Entry 2Y9J (electron microscopy, 6.40 A resolution (low resolution: residue-level contacts below are approximate; hydrogen-bond / salt-bridge calls are withheld)); this record covers chains g and v of the 48 polymer chains in the assembly.

[Chain g (and v)]
Molecule: Lipoprotein prgk
Source organism: Salmonella enterica SUBSP. enterica serovar typhimurium
Notes: fragment: periplasmic domain, residues 21-190; chain v of this document is another copy of the same molecule, construct and numbering; everything in this record applies to it too
UniProt: P41786 (PRGK_SALTY); numbering as in UniProt (aligned over 21-190)
Amino-acid sequence (170 residues; each row starts with the number of its first residue):
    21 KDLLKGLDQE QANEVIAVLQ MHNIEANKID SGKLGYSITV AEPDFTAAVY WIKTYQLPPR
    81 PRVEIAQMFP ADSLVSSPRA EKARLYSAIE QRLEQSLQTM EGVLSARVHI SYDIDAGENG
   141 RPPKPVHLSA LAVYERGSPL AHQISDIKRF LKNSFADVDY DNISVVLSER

[Interface between chain g and chain v]
Contacting residue pairs - 79 pairs, chain g then chain v:
  K21(g) with N33(v); I36(v); K48(v)
  D22(g) with Q29(v); N33(v); Y56(v)
  L23(g) with Q29(v)
  L24(g) with Q29(v)
  K25(g) with Q29(v)
  F65(g) with N33(v); E34(v); I36(v)
  T66(g) with A37(v)
  Y70(g) with M41(v); R190(v)
  K73(g) with V123(v); L124(v)
  T74(g) with G122(v); V123(v); L124(v); E155(v); R190(v)
  Y75(g) with E121(v)
  Q76(g) with Q115(v); Q118(v); T119(v); V123(v)
  P78(g) with E30(v)
  R80(g) with Q118(v); L124(v); S125(v)
  P81(g) with Q111(v)
  R82(g) with I109(v); E110(v); Q111(v); R112(v); L113(v); E114(v); Q115(v)
  V83(g) with A108(v); Q111(v)
  M88(g) with E101(v); R104(v)
  F89(g) with R104(v)
  P90(g) with R104(v)
  A91(g) with V95(v); E101(v); R104(v)
  D92(g) with V95(v); E101(v); R104(v)
  R99(g) with K102(v); L105(v)
  E110(g) with R112(v)
  R127(g) with R112(v); Q115(v); S116(v)
  V128(g) with R112(v)
  H129(g) with I109(v); N173(v); S174(v); F175(v)
  D133(g) with Y132(v)
  D135(g) with I134(v)
  G137(g) with P142(v)
  E138(g) with G140(v); R141(v); P142(v)
  H147(g) with N173(v)
  L148(g) with N173(v)
  S149(g) with F170(v); N173(v); S174(v)
  L151(g) with S116(v); T119(v); F170(v)
  S184(g) with N173(v)
  V186(g) with F170(v)
  R190(g) with E121(v)
Also at the interface, not in a pair above, chain g (42 interface residues in all): V69, I72, S93, E189
Also at the interface, not in a pair above, chain v (46 interface residues in all): L54, S96, S97, S107, R169

[Summary]
Chain g and chain v form an interface of 42 and 46 residues respectively.
Chain g and chain v are both Lipoprotein prgk (Salmonella enterica SUBSP. enterica serovar typhimurium); the
structure, Three-dimensional model of salmonella's needle complex at subnanometer resolution, was determined
by electron microscopy, deposited together with 2Y9K.
